Entry 3K4C (X-ray diffraction, 1.70 A resolution); this record covers chains A and B of the 4 polymer chains in the assembly.

# Chain A (and B)
Molecule: Pyranose 2-oxidase
From: Trametes ochracea
Notes: EC 1.1.3.10; chain B of this document is another copy of the same molecule, construct and numbering; everything in this record applies to it too
UniProtKB: Q7ZA32 (Q7ZA32_TRAOC); residue numbers follow UniProt; this construct covers 1-623
Sequence (623 residues; numbered 1 to 623; the number before each row is that of its first residue):
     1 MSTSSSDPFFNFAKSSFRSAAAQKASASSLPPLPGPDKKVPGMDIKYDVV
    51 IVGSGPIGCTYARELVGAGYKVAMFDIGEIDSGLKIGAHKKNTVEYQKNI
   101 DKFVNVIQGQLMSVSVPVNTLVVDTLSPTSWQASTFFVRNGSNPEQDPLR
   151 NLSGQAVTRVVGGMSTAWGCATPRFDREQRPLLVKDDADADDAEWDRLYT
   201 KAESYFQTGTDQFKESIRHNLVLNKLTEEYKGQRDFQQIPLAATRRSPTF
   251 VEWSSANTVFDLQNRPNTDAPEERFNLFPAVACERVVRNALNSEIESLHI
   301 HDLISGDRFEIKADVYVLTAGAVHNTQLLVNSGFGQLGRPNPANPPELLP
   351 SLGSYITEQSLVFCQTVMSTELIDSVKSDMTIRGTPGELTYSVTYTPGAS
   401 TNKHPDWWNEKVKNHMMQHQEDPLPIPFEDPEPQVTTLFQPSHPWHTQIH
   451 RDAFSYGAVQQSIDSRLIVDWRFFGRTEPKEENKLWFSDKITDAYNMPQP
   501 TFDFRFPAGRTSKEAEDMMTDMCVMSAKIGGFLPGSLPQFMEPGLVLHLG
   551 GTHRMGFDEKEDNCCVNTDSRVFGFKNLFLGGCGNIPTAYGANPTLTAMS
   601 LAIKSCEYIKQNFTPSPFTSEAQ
Not modelled in the structure: 1-42, 619-623
Sequence notes: engineered mutation A167 (His in Q7ZA32), G169 (Thr in Q7ZA32)
Residues lining bound ligands: FAD (flavin-adenine dinucleotide): V52, G53, S54, G55, P56, I57, G58, F75, D76, I77, G78, I107, L111, T158, R159, V160, G162, G163, M164, S165, A167, W168, G169, C170, A171, V281, A282, C283, T319, A320, G321, H324, A453, F454, L547, H548, G582, C583, N593, P594, T595

# How chain A and chain B interact
Contacting residue pairs (104):
  E79(A) - T93(B)
  E79(A) - V94(B)  hydrogen bond (side chain-backbone)
  I80(A) - G83(B)
  D81(A) - D81(B)
  D81(A) - G83(B)
  S82(A) - G83(B)
  G83(A) - I80(B)
  G83(A) - D81(B)
  T93(A) - E79(B)
  V94(A) - E79(B)  hydrogen bond (backbone-side chain)
  V94(A) - Y495(B)
  E95(A) - M112(B)
  E95(A) - R159(B)  salt bridge
  E95(A) - Y495(B)  hydrogen bond
  Y96(A) - G109(B)  hydrogen bond (side chain-backbone)
  K98(A) - A494(B)  hydrogen bond (side chain-backbone)
  K98(A) - Y495(B)
  N99(A) - M112(B)
  K102(A) - Q108(B)  hydrogen bond (side chain-backbone)
  K102(A) - G109(B)
  K102(A) - L111(B)  hydrogen bond (side chain-backbone)
  K102(A) - M112(B)
  N105(A) - N105(B)
  N105(A) - Q108(B)  hydrogen bond
  N105(A) - G109(B)
  Q108(A) - K102(B)  hydrogen bond (backbone-side chain)
  Q108(A) - N105(B)  hydrogen bond
  G109(A) - Y96(B)  hydrogen bond (backbone-side chain)
  G109(A) - K102(B)
  G109(A) - N105(B)
  L111(A) - K102(B)  hydrogen bond (backbone-side chain)
  M112(A) - E95(B)
  M112(A) - N99(B)
  M112(A) - K102(B)
  N119(A) - Q461(B)
  N119(A) - S462(B)
  V123(A) - S462(B)
  V123(A) - P534(B)  hydrophobic
  T125(A) - P534(B)
  L126(A) - V367(B)  hydrophobic
  L126(A) - P534(B)
  S127(A) - G531(B)
  T129(A) - S369(B)
  T129(A) - T370(B)  hydrogen bond (backbone-backbone)
  S130(A) - V367(B)  hydrogen bond (side chain-backbone)
  S130(A) - M368(B)
  S130(A) - S369(B)
  S130(A) - T370(B)  hydrogen bond (backbone-side chain)
  S130(A) - G531(B)  hydrogen bond (side chain-backbone)
  W131(A) - V367(B)
  W131(A) - M368(B)  hydrogen bond (backbone-backbone)
  W131(A) - S369(B)
  W131(A) - T370(B)  hydrogen bond (backbone-side chain)
  W131(A) - I373(B)
  W131(A) - P423(B)  hydrophobic
  W131(A) - L424(B)
  W131(A) - L467(B)  hydrophobic
  F137(A) - D422(B)
  F137(A) - P423(B)
  F137(A) - D464(B)
  R139(A) - S462(B)  hydrogen bond (side chain-backbone)
  R139(A) - D464(B)
  N140(A) - Q461(B)  hydrogen bond (side chain-backbone)
  N140(A) - I463(B)  hydrogen bond (side chain-backbone)
  N140(A) - D464(B)
  N140(A) - S465(B)  hydrogen bond (side chain-backbone)
  R159(A) - E95(B)  salt bridge
  I304(A) - R246(B)
  V367(A) - L126(B)  hydrophobic
  V367(A) - S130(B)  hydrogen bond (backbone-side chain)
  V367(A) - W131(B)
  M368(A) - S130(B)
  M368(A) - W131(B)  hydrogen bond (backbone-backbone)
  S369(A) - T129(B)
  S369(A) - W131(B)
  T370(A) - T129(B)  hydrogen bond (backbone-backbone)
  T370(A) - S130(B)
  T370(A) - W131(B)
  I373(A) - W131(B)
  D422(A) - F137(B)
  P423(A) - W131(B)
  P423(A) - F137(B)
  L424(A) - W131(B)  hydrophobic
  Q461(A) - N119(B)
  Q461(A) - N140(B)  hydrogen bond (backbone-side chain)
  S462(A) - N119(B)
  S462(A) - L121(B)  hydrogen bond (side chain-backbone)
  S462(A) - V123(B)
  S462(A) - R139(B)  hydrogen bond (backbone-side chain)
  I463(A) - Q132(B)
  I463(A) - N140(B)  hydrogen bond (backbone-side chain)
  D464(A) - F137(B)
  D464(A) - R139(B)
  D464(A) - N140(B)
  S465(A) - N140(B)  hydrogen bond (backbone-side chain)
  L467(A) - W131(B)  hydrophobic
  A494(A) - K98(B)  hydrogen bond (backbone-side chain)
  Y495(A) - E95(B)  hydrogen bond
  Y495(A) - K98(B)
  G531(A) - S127(B)
  G531(A) - S130(B)  hydrogen bond (backbone-side chain)
  P534(A) - V123(B)  hydrophobic
  P534(A) - T125(B)
  P534(A) - L126(B)
Other interface residues (no listed pair), chain A (58 interface residues in all): L84, V106, Q110, L121, V138, L303, R466, K490, G530, F532
Other interface residues (no listed pair), chain B (60 interface residues in all): S82, L84, N92, Q110, A133, L303, I304, E421, Q460, R466, G530

# In short
58 residues of chain A face 60 of chain B across their interface, with 33 hydrogen bonds and 2 salt bridges.
Polar contacts include E95(A)-R159(B), E79(A)-V94(B) and E95(A)-Y495(B). Bound to chain A: flavin-adenine
dinucleotide.
Both chains are Pyranose 2-oxidase (Trametes ochracea). Entry 3K4C (Pyranose 2-oxidase H167A/T169G mutant) was
determined by X-ray diffraction, deposited together with 3K4B.
